Entry 8JJC (X-ray diffraction, 2.76 A resolution); this record covers chains A and E of the 6 polymer chains in the assembly.

[Chain A]
Molecule: Tubulin alpha-1B chain
From: Sus scrofa
Reference sequence: Q2XVP4 (TBA1B_PIG); numbering as in UniProt (aligned over 1-451)
Sequence (451 residues; each row starts with the number of its first residue):
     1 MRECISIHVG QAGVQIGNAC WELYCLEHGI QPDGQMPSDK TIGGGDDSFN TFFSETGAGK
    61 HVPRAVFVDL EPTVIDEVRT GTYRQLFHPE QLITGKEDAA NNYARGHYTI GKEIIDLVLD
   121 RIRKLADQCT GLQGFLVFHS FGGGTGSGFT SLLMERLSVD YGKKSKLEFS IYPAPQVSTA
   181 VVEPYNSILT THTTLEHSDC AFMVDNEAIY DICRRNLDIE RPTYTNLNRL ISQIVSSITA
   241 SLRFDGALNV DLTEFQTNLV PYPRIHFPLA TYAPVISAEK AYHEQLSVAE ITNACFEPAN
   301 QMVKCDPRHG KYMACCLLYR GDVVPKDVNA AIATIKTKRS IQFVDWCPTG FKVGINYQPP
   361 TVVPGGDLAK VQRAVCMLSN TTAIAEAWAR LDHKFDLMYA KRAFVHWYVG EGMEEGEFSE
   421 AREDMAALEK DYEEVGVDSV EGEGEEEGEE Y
Unresolved in the structure: 439-451
Swiss-Prot annotation at these positions:
  - motif: Met1 to Cys4 (MREC motif)
  - active site: Glu254
  - binding site (GTP): Gly10, Gln11, Ala12, Gln15, Glu71, Ala99, Ser140, Gly143, Gly144, Thr145, Gly146, Thr179, Glu183, Asn206, Tyr224, Asn228, Leu252
  - binding site (Mg(2+)): Glu71
  - site: Tyr451 (Involved in polymerization)
  - modified residue: Lys40 (N6,N6,N6-trimethyllysine), Ser48 (Phosphoserine), Ser232 (Phosphoserine), Tyr282 (3'-nitrotyrosine), Arg339 (Omega-N-methylarginine), Ser439 (Phosphoserine), Glu443 (5-glutamyl polyglutamate), Glu445 (5-glutamyl polyglutamate), Tyr451 (3'-nitrotyrosine)
  - cross-link (Glycyl lysine isopeptide (Lys-Gly)): Lys326 (interchain with G-Cter in ubiquitin), Lys370 (interchain with G-Cter in ubiquitin)
Bound ions: Ca2+: Asp39, Thr41, Asp47, Glu55
Small-molecule neighbours: GTP (guanosine-5'-triphosphate): Gly10, Gln11, Ala12, Gln15, Ile16, Asp69, Asp98, Ala99, Ala100, Asn101, Ser140, Gly143, Gly144, Thr145, Gly146, Ile171, Pro173, Val177, Ser178, Glu183, Asn206, Tyr224, Asn228, Ile231

[Chain E]
Molecule: Stathmin-4
From: Rattus norvegicus
Reference sequence: P63043 (STMN4_RAT); residues -43 to 145 here correspond to UniProt positions 1-189 (UniProt number = residue number + 44)
Sequence (189 residues; each row starts with the number of its first residue; numbers below 1 keep their minus sign (Met-43 is residue -43)):
   -43 MTLAAYKEKM KELPLVSLFC SCFLSDPLNK SSYKYEADTV DLNWCVISDM EVIELNKCTS
    17 GQSFEVILKP PSFDGVPEFN ASLPRRRDPS LEEIQKKLEA AEERRKYQEA ELLKHLAEKR
    77 EHEREVIQKA IEENNNFIKM AKEKLAQKME SNKENREAHL AAMLERLQEK DKHAEEVRKN
   137 KELKEEASR
Unresolved in the structure: -43 to 5, 29-43, 144-145
Swiss-Prot annotation at these positions:
  - modified residue: Ser46 (Phosphoserine)
  - lipidation (S-palmitoyl cysteine): Cys-24, Cys-22

[Chain A / chain E interface]
Pairs across the interface (58; chain A residue first):
  His107(A) with Leu54(E)
  Tyr108(A) with Leu54(E), hydrophobic; Ala57(E), hydrophobic
  Thr109(A) with Arg61(E), hydrogen bond
  Lys112(A) with Glu58(E), salt bridge
  Leu152(A) with Leu54(E), hydrophobic
  Glu155(A) with Ile50(E)
  Arg156(A) with Leu47(E); Ile50(E)
  Val159(A) with Pro45(E)
  Asp245(A) with Cys14(E); Ser16(E), hydrogen bond (backbone-side chain)
  Ala247(A) with Asn12(E); Ser19(E)
  Leu248(A) with Ser19(E)
  Pro325(A) with Gln18(E); Phe20(E), hydrophobic
  Asn329(A) with Met6(E); Val8(E); Phe20(E); Val22(E)
  Ile332(A) with Met6(E), hydrophobic; Val22(E), hydrophobic
  Ala333(A) with Met6(E)
  Lys336(A) with Leu24(E); Lys25(E)
  Asp345(A) with Pro27(E); Ser28(E), hydrogen bond (backbone-backbone)
  Cys347(A) with Pro27(E)
  Pro348(A) with Lys25(E)
  Thr349(A) with Ile23(E); Leu24(E), hydrogen bond (backbone-backbone); Lys25(E), hydrogen bond (backbone-backbone)
  Gly350(A) with Val22(E); Ile23(E)
  Phe351(A) with Glu21(E); Val22(E), hydrogen bond (backbone-backbone)
  Lys352(A) with Phe20(E); Glu21(E), salt bridge
  Val353(A) with Ser19(E); Phe20(E), hydrogen bond (backbone-backbone)
  Gly354(A) with Gln18(E); Ser19(E)
  Ile355(A) with Gly17(E); Gln18(E), hydrogen bond (backbone-backbone)
  Asn356(A) with Ser16(E)
  Tyr357(A) with Thr15(E); Ser16(E), hydrogen bond (backbone-backbone); Gly17(E); Gln18(E), hydrogen bond
  Val409(A) with Gln64(E), hydrogen bond (backbone-side chain)
  Gly410(A) with Arg61(E); Gln64(E)
  Glu411(A) with Arg61(E), hydrogen bond (backbone-side chain)
  Gly412(A) with Ala57(E); Arg60(E), hydrogen bond (backbone-side chain); Arg61(E)
  Glu414(A) with Arg60(E), salt bridge
Other interface residues (no listed pair), chain A (37 interface residues in all): His197, Gly246, Val328, Trp346
Other interface residues (no listed pair), chain E (29 interface residues in all): Pro26, Ser46, Lys53

[In short]
37 residues of chain A face 29 of chain E across their interface, with 13 hydrogen bonds and 3 salt bridges.
Polar pairs include Lys112(A)-Glu58(E), Lys352(A)-Glu21(E) and Glu414(A)-Arg60(E). Chain A binds GTP.
Here chain A is Tubulin alpha-1B chain (Sus scrofa) and chain E is Stathmin-4 (Rattus norvegicus). Entry 8JJC
(Tubulin-Y62) was determined by X-ray diffraction (same publication as 8JJB).
